9CQB - chains A and D of the 3 polymer chains in the assembly; structure by X-ray diffraction, 2.50 A resolution.

# Chain A
Name: Fab 1G8 Light Chain
From: Homo sapiens
Notes: antibody fragment or engineered binder
Chain sequence (216 residues; row label = number of the first residue in the row):
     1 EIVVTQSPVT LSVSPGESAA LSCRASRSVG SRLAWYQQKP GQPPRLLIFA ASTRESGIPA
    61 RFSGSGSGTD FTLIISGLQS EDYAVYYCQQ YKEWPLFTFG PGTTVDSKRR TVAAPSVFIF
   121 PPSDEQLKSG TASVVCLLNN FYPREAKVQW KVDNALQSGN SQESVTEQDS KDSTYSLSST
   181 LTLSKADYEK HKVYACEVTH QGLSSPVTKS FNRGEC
Disulfides: Cys23-Cys88, Cys136-Cys196

# Chain D
Name: Mature secreted glycoprotein G
From: Respiratory syncytial virus A2
Reference sequence: P03423 (GLYC_HRSVA); residue numbers follow UniProt; this construct covers 157-197
Chain sequence (49 residues; row label = number of the first residue in the row):
   155 MGSKPNNDFH FEVFNFVPCS ICSNNPTCWA ICKRIPNKKP GKKHHHHHH
Not modelled in the structure: 155-161, 191-203
Disulfides: Cys173-Cys186, Cys176-Cys182
Sequence notes: initiating methionine (155); expression tag (156, 198-203)

# Chain A / chain D interface
Residue-residue contacts - 14 pairs, chain A then chain D:
  Arg32(A) - Phe163(D)
  Lys92(A) - Asp162(D)  salt bridge
  Lys92(A) - Phe163(D)
  Glu93(A) - Asp162(D)
  Glu93(A) - His164(D)  salt bridge
  Trp94(A) - Phe163(D)
  Trp94(A) - His164(D)  hydrogen bond (backbone-backbone)
  Trp94(A) - Phe165(D)  hydrophobic
  Trp94(A) - Phe168(D)  hydrophobic
  Trp94(A) - Ile175(D)  hydrophobic
  Pro95(A) - His164(D)
  Pro95(A) - Val167(D)  hydrophobic
  Pro95(A) - Phe168(D)  hydrophobic
  Leu96(A) - His164(D)
Other interface residues (no listed pair), chain A (7 interface residues in all): Arg27
The authors on this interface:
  - pairs named by the authors: Trp94(A)-His164(D) (hydrogen bond)
  - epitope / paratope residues, chain A: Trp94(A)
  - epitope / paratope residues, chain D: His164(D)

# In short
Chain A and chain D each contribute 7 residues to their interface; the contacts include 1 hydrogen bond and 2
salt bridges. Polar contacts include Lys92(A)-Asp162(D), Glu93(A)-His164(D) and Trp94(A)-His164(D). The paper
describes a hydrogen bond between Trp94(A) and His164(D). From the paper: epitope/paratope residues Trp94(A)
and His164(D).
Here chain A is Fab 1G8 Light Chain (Homo sapiens) and chain D is Mature secreted glycoprotein G (Respiratory
syncytial virus A2). Entry 9CQB (Antibody 1G8 bound to the central conserved domain of RSV G) was determined
by X-ray diffraction, deposited together with 9CQD.
